9D24 - chains A and B of the 5 polymer chains in the assembly; structure by electron microscopy, 2.98 A resolution.

Chain A (and B):
Name: Transthyretin
Source organism: Homo sapiens
Notes: chain B of this document is another copy of the same molecule, construct and numbering; everything in this record applies to it too
Reference sequence: P02766 (TTHY_HUMAN); residues 1-127 here correspond to UniProt positions 21-147 (UniProt number = residue number + 20)
Chain sequence (127 residues; row label = number of the first residue in the row):
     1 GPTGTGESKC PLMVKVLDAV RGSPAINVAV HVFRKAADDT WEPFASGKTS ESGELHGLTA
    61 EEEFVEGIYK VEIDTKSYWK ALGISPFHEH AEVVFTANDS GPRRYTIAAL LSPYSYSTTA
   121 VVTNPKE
Not modelled in the structure: 1-10, 37-56, 125-127
Sequence notes: variant Ala-60 (Thr80 in P02766)
Swiss-Prot annotation at these positions:
  - binding site (L-thyroxine): Lys-15, Glu-54, Ser-117
  - modified residue: Cys-10 (Sulfocysteine), Glu-42 (4-carboxyglutamate), Ser-52 (Phosphoserine)
  - glycosylation: Asn-98 (N-linked (GlcNAc...) asparagine)

Chain A / chain B interface:
Pairs across the interface (223; chain A residue first):
  Pro-11(A) with Pro-11(B); Leu-12(B)
  Leu-12(A) with Leu-12(B); Val-32(B), hydrophobic
  Met-13(A) with Leu-12(B), hydrogen bond (backbone-backbone); Met-13(B); Val-14(B), hydrogen bond (backbone-backbone)
  Val-14(A) with Val-14(B); Val-32(B), hydrophobic
  Lys-15(A) with Val-14(B), hydrogen bond (backbone-backbone); Lys-15(B); Val-16(B), hydrogen bond (backbone-backbone)
  Val-16(A) with Val-16(B)
  Leu-17(A) with Val-16(B), hydrogen bond (backbone-backbone); Leu-17(B), hydrogen bond (backbone-backbone); Val-20(B), hydrophobic
  Asp-18(A) with Leu-17(B), hydrogen bond (backbone-backbone); Asp-18(B)
  Ala-19(A) with Asp-18(B), hydrogen bond (backbone-backbone); Ala-19(B); Val-20(B), hydrogen bond (backbone-backbone)
  Val-20(A) with Val-20(B)
  Arg-21(A) with Val-20(B), hydrogen bond (backbone-backbone); Arg-21(B); Gly-22(B), hydrogen bond (backbone-backbone)
  Gly-22(A) with Gly-22(B); Ser-23(B), hydrogen bond (backbone-side chain)
  Ser-23(A) with Ser-23(B)
  Pro-24(A) with Ser-23(B); Pro-24(B)
  Ala-25(A) with Pro-24(B), hydrogen bond (backbone-backbone); Ala-25(B); Ile-26(B), hydrogen bond (backbone-backbone)
  Ile-26(A) with Ile-26(B); Val-28(B), hydrophobic
  Asn-27(A) with Ile-26(B), hydrogen bond (backbone-backbone); Asn-27(B); Val-28(B), hydrogen bond (backbone-backbone); Tyr-69(B), hydrogen bond (backbone-side chain)
  Val-28(A) with Val-28(B)
  Ala-29(A) with Val-28(B), hydrogen bond (backbone-backbone); Ala-29(B); Val-30(B), hydrogen bond (backbone-backbone)
  Val-30(A) with Val-30(B)
  His-31(A) with Val-30(B), hydrogen bond (backbone-backbone); His-31(B); Val-32(B), hydrogen bond (backbone-backbone)
  Val-32(A) with Val-32(B)
  Phe-33(A) with Val-32(B), hydrogen bond (backbone-backbone); Phe-33(B), hydrophobic; Arg-34(B), hydrogen bond (backbone-backbone)
  Arg-34(A) with Arg-34(B)
  Lys-35(A) with Arg-34(B), hydrogen bond (backbone-backbone); Lys-35(B); Ala-36(B), hydrogen bond (backbone-backbone)
  Gly-57(A) with Gly-57(B), hydrogen bond (backbone-backbone); Leu-58(B), hydrogen bond (backbone-backbone)
  Leu-58(A) with Leu-58(B); Thr-59(B), hydrogen bond (backbone-backbone); Ala-81(B); Leu-82(B); Gly-83(B)
  Thr-59(A) with Thr-59(B)
  Ala-60(A) with Thr-59(B), hydrogen bond (backbone-backbone); Ala-60(B); Glu-61(B), hydrogen bond (backbone-backbone)
  Glu-61(A) with Glu-61(B); Phe-64(B)
  Glu-62(A) with Glu-61(B), hydrogen bond (backbone-backbone); Glu-62(B); Glu-63(B), hydrogen bond (backbone-backbone)
  Glu-63(A) with Glu-63(B); Phe-64(B)
  Phe-64(A) with Phe-64(B)
  Val-65(A) with Phe-64(B), hydrogen bond (backbone-backbone); Val-65(B); Glu-66(B), hydrogen bond (backbone-backbone)
  Glu-66(A) with Glu-66(B)
  Gly-67(A) with Glu-66(B), hydrogen bond (backbone-backbone); Gly-67(B)
  Ile-68(A) with Gly-67(B), hydrogen bond (backbone-backbone); Ile-68(B), hydrophobic
  Tyr-69(A) with Gly-67(B); Ile-68(B), hydrogen bond (backbone-backbone); Tyr-69(B); Lys-70(B), hydrogen bond (backbone-backbone)
  Lys-70(A) with Lys-70(B)
  Val-71(A) with Lys-70(B), hydrogen bond (backbone-backbone); Val-71(B); Glu-72(B), hydrogen bond (backbone-backbone)
  Glu-72(A) with Glu-72(B)
  Ile-73(A) with Glu-72(B), hydrogen bond (backbone-backbone); Ile-73(B); Asp-74(B), hydrogen bond (backbone-backbone)
  Asp-74(A) with Asp-74(B); Thr-75(B), hydrogen bond (backbone-backbone); Tyr-105(B), hydrogen bond
  Thr-75(A) with Thr-75(B)
  Lys-76(A) with Asp-74(B), salt bridge; Thr-75(B), hydrogen bond (backbone-backbone); Lys-76(B); Ser-77(B), hydrogen bond (backbone-backbone); Arg-103(B)
  Ser-77(A) with Ser-77(B)
  Tyr-78(A) with Ser-77(B), hydrogen bond (backbone-backbone); Tyr-78(B), hydrophobic
  Trp-79(A) with Tyr-78(B), hydrogen bond (backbone-backbone); Trp-79(B); Lys-80(B), hydrogen bond (backbone-backbone); Phe-87(B), hydrophobic
  Lys-80(A) with Lys-80(B)
  Ala-81(A) with Lys-80(B), hydrogen bond (backbone-backbone); Ala-81(B), hydrogen bond (backbone-backbone)
  Leu-82(A) with Ala-81(B); Leu-82(B), hydrogen bond (backbone-backbone)
  Gly-83(A) with Leu-82(B), hydrogen bond (backbone-backbone); Gly-83(B); Ile-84(B), hydrogen bond (backbone-backbone)
  Ile-84(A) with Ile-84(B), hydrophobic
  Ser-85(A) with Ile-84(B), hydrogen bond (backbone-backbone); Ser-85(B)
  Pro-86(A) with Leu-82(B); Ile-84(B); Ser-85(B); Pro-86(B); Phe-87(B), hydrogen bond (backbone-backbone)
  Phe-87(A) with Phe-87(B), hydrogen bond (backbone-backbone); His-88(B)
  His-88(A) with Ser-85(B); His-88(B), hydrogen bond (backbone-backbone); Glu-89(B), hydrogen bond (backbone-backbone)
  Glu-89(A) with Glu-89(B)
  His-90(A) with Glu-89(B), hydrogen bond (backbone-backbone); His-90(B), hydrogen bond (backbone-backbone)
  Ala-91(A) with His-90(B); Ala-91(B); Glu-92(B), hydrogen bond (backbone-backbone)
  Glu-92(A) with Glu-92(B)
  Val-93(A) with Phe-87(B), hydrophobic; Glu-92(B), hydrogen bond (backbone-backbone); Val-93(B); Val-94(B), hydrogen bond (backbone-backbone)
  Val-94(A) with Val-94(B)
  Phe-95(A) with Trp-79(B); Val-94(B), hydrogen bond (backbone-backbone); Phe-95(B), hydrophobic; Thr-96(B), hydrogen bond (backbone-backbone)
  Thr-96(A) with Thr-96(B)
  Ala-97(A) with Tyr-78(B), hydrophobic; Thr-96(B), hydrogen bond (backbone-backbone); Ala-97(B); Asn-98(B), hydrogen bond (backbone-backbone)
  Asn-98(A) with Asn-98(B)
  Asp-99(A) with Lys-76(B); Asn-98(B), hydrogen bond (backbone-backbone); Asp-99(B); Ser-100(B), hydrogen bond (backbone-backbone); Gly-101(B), hydrogen bond (backbone-backbone); Arg-103(B), hydrogen bond (backbone-side chain)
  Ser-100(A) with Ser-100(B); Gly-101(B)
  Gly-101(A) with Gly-101(B); Pro-102(B); Arg-103(B)
  Pro-102(A) with Pro-102(B)
  Arg-103(A) with Pro-102(B), hydrogen bond (backbone-backbone); Arg-103(B); Arg-104(B), hydrogen bond (backbone-backbone)
  Arg-104(A) with Arg-104(B)
  Tyr-105(A) with Arg-104(B), hydrogen bond (backbone-backbone); Tyr-105(B), hydrophobic; Thr-106(B), hydrogen bond (backbone-backbone)
  Thr-106(A) with Thr-106(B)
  Ile-107(A) with Thr-106(B), hydrogen bond (backbone-backbone); Ile-107(B); Ala-108(B), hydrogen bond (backbone-backbone)
  Ala-108(A) with Ala-108(B)
  Ala-109(A) with Ala-108(B), hydrogen bond (backbone-backbone); Ala-109(B); Tyr-114(B)
  Leu-110(A) with Val-71(B), hydrophobic; Ala-109(B), hydrogen bond (backbone-backbone); Leu-110(B); Leu-111(B), hydrogen bond (backbone-backbone)
  Leu-111(A) with Asn-27(B), hydrogen bond (backbone-side chain); Val-71(B), hydrophobic; Leu-111(B)
  Ser-112(A) with Ala-109(B), hydrogen bond (side chain-backbone); Leu-110(B); Leu-111(B), hydrogen bond (side chain-backbone); Ser-112(B), hydrogen bond (side chain-backbone); Pro-113(B); Tyr-114(B)
  Pro-113(A) with Ala-25(B); Asn-27(B); Pro-113(B); Tyr-114(B), hydrogen bond (backbone-backbone)
  Tyr-114(A) with Tyr-114(B)
  Ser-115(A) with Ser-23(B), hydrogen bond (side chain-backbone); Tyr-114(B); Ser-115(B); Tyr-116(B), hydrogen bond (backbone-backbone)
  Tyr-116(A) with Ser-23(B); Tyr-116(B); Ser-117(B)
  Ser-117(A) with Tyr-114(B); Ser-117(B), hydrogen bond (side chain-backbone); Thr-118(B)
  Thr-118(A) with Ser-117(B), hydrogen bond (backbone-backbone); Thr-118(B); Thr-119(B), hydrogen bond (backbone-backbone)
  Thr-119(A) with Tyr-114(B), hydrogen bond; Thr-119(B)
  Ala-120(A) with Thr-119(B), hydrogen bond (backbone-backbone); Ala-120(B); Val-121(B), hydrogen bond (backbone-backbone)
  Val-121(A) with Val-121(B)
  Val-122(A) with Val-121(B), hydrogen bond (backbone-backbone); Val-122(B); Thr-123(B), hydrogen bond (backbone-backbone)
  Thr-123(A) with Thr-123(B)
  Asn-124(A) with Thr-123(B), hydrogen bond (backbone-backbone); Asn-124(B), hydrogen bond
Interface residues without a listed pair, chain A (94 interface residues in all): Ala-36

In short:
The chain A/chain B interface involves 94 residues from each chain; the contacts include 98 hydrogen bonds and
1 salt bridge. Polar pairs include Lys-76(A)/Asp-74(B), Gly-22(A)/Ser-23(B) and Asn-27(A)/Tyr-69(B). From
UniProt: 3 L-thyroxine-binding residues on chain A.
Chain A and chain B are both Transthyretin (Homo sapiens); the structure, Cryo-EM structure of amyloid fibril
extracted from thyroid of a variant ATTR T60A amyloidosis patient 3, was determined by electron microscopy
together with 9D21, 9D23, 9D27 and 9D2G from the same study.
